PDB entry 4U1G | X-ray diffraction, 3.10 A resolution | chains A and C of the 3 polymer chains in the assembly

== Chain A ==
Protein: Reticulocyte binding protein 5
Source organism: Plasmodium falciparum
UniProtKB: B2L3N7 (B2L3N7_PLAFA); numbering as in UniProt (aligned over 1-526)
Chain sequence (526 residues; numbered 1 to 526; the number before each row is that of its first residue):
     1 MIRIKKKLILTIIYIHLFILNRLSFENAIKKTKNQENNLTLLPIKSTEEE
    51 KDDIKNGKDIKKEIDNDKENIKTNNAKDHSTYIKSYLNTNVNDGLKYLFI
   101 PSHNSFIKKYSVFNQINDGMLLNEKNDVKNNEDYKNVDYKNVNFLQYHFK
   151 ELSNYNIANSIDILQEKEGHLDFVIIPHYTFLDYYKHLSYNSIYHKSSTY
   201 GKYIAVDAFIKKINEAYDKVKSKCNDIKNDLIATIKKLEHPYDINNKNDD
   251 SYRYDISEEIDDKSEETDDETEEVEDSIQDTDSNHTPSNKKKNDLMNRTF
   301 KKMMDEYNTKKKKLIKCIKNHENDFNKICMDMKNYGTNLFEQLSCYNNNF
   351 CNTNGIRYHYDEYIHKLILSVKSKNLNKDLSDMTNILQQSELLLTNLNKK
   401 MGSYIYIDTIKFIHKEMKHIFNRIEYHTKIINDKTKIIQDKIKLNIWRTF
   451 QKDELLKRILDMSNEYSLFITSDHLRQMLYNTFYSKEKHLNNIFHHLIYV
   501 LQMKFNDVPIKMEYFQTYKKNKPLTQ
Disordered / not traced: 1-159, 242-300, 507-526
Sequence notes: engineered mutation Ala216 (Thr in B2L3N7)
Disulfides: Cys224-Cys317, Cys345-Cys351

== Chain C ==
Protein: QA1 monoclonal antibody light chain
Source organism: Mus musculus
Notes: antibody fragment or engineered binder
Chain sequence (238 residues; row label = number of the first residue in the row; numbers below 1 keep their minus sign (Met-19 is residue -19)):
   -19 MVSTPQFLVFLLFWIPASRGDIVLTQSPASLAVSLGQRATISCRASQSVS
    31 TSSYTYFHWYQQKPGQPPKLLIRYASNLESGVPARFSGSGSGTDFTLNIH
    81 PVEEEDTATYYCQHSWEIPYTFGGGTKLEIKRADAAPTVSIFPPSSEQLT
   131 SGGASVVCFLNNFYPKDINVKWKIDGSERQNGVLNSWTDQDSKDSTYSMS
   181 STLTLTKDEYERHNSYTCEATHKTSTSPIVKSFNRNEC
Disordered / not traced: -19 to 0, 216-218
Disulfides: Cys23-Cys92, Cys138-Cys198

== Chain A / chain C interface ==
Residue-residue contacts - 8 pairs, chain A then chain C:
  Tyr346(A) with Tyr100(C), hydrogen bond
  Asn348(A) with Tyr34(C); Tyr36(C), hydrogen bond
  Asn349(A) with Tyr34(C), hydrogen bond; Tyr36(C); Trp96(C), hydrogen bond
  Phe350(A) with Ile98(C), hydrophobic
  Gln451(A) with Tyr34(C), hydrogen bond
Other interface residues (no listed pair), chain A (6 interface residues in all): Asn347
Other interface residues (no listed pair), chain C (6 interface residues in all): Ser95
From the paper, about this interface:
  - residue pairs: Asn347(A)-Ser95(C), Asn348(A)-Tyr36(C) (hydrogen bond), Asn349(A)-Tyr34(C) (hydrogen bond), Asn349(A)-Trp96(C) (hydrogen bond), Gln451(A)-Tyr34(C) (hydrogen bond)
  - epitope / paratope residues, chain A: Asn347(A), Asn348(A), Asn349(A), Phe350(A), Gln451(A)

== In short ==
Chain A and chain C each contribute 6 residues to their interface; the contacts include 5 hydrogen bonds.
Among the polar pairs are Tyr346(A)-Tyr100(C), Asn348(A)-Tyr36(C) and Asn349(A)-Tyr34(C). The paper describes
a contact between Asn347(A) and Ser95(C); hydrogen bonds between Asn348(A) and Tyr36(C), Asn349(A) and
Tyr34(C) and Asn349(A) and Trp96(C) among others. From the paper: epitope/paratope residues Asn347(A),
Asn348(A) and Asn349(A) among others.
Chain A is Reticulocyte binding protein 5 (Plasmodium falciparum) and chain C is QA1 monoclonal antibody light
chain (Mus musculus); the structure, Plasmodium falciparum reticulocyte-binding protein homologue 5 (PfRH5)
bound to monoclonal antibody QA1, was determined by X-ray diffraction.
